Entry 9GMK (electron microscopy, 3.50 A resolution); this record covers chains D and L of the 11 polymer chains in the assembly.

Chain D:
Protein: Histone H2B type 1-J
Source organism: Homo sapiens
UniProt: P06899 (H2B1J_HUMAN); residues 0-125 here correspond to UniProt positions 1-126 (UniProt number = residue number + 1)
Chain sequence (126 residues; each row starts with the number of its first residue; numbering starts at 0):
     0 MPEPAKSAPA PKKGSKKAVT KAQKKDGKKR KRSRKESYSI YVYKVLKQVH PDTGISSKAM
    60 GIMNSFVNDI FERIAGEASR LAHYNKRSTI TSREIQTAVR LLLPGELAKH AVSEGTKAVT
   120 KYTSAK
Not modelled in the structure: 0-33
UniProt features mapped onto this chain:
  - modified residue: Pro-1 (N-acetylproline), Glu-2 (ADP-ribosyl glutamic acid), Lys-5 (N6-(2-hydroxyisobutyryl)lysine), Ser-6 (ADP-ribosylserine), Lys-11 (N6-(beta-hydroxybutyryl)lysine), Lys-12 (N6-(2-hydroxyisobutyryl)lysine), Ser-14 (Phosphoserine), Lys-15 (N6-acetyllysine), Lys-16 (N6-(beta-hydroxybutyryl)lysine), Lys-20 (N6-(2-hydroxyisobutyryl)lysine), Lys-23 (N6-(2-hydroxyisobutyryl)lysine), Lys-24 (N6-(2-hydroxyisobutyryl)lysine), Lys-34 (N6-(2-hydroxyisobutyryl)lysine), Glu-35 (PolyADP-ribosyl glutamic acid), Ser-36 (Phosphoserine), Lys-43 (N6-(2-hydroxyisobutyryl)lysine), Lys-46 (N6-(2-hydroxyisobutyryl)lysine), Lys-57 (N6,N6-dimethyllysine), Arg-79 (Dimethylated arginine), Lys-85 (N6,N6,N6-trimethyllysine) and 6 more in UniProt
  - glycosylation: Ser-112 (O-linked (GlcNAc) serine)
  - cross-link (Glycyl lysine isopeptide (Lys-Gly)): Lys-5 (interchain with G-Cter in SUMO2), Lys-20 (interchain with G-Cter in SUMO2), Lys-34 (interchain with G-Cter in ubiquitin), Lys-120 (interchain with G-Cter in ubiquitin)

Chain L:
Molecule: 148-nt DNA strand
Sequence (148 nucleotides; each row starts with the number of its first residue):
    25 AGAATCCCGG TGCCGAGGCC GCTCAATTGG TCGTAGACAG CTCTAGCACC GCTTAAACGC
    85 ACGTACGCGC TGTCCCCCGC GTTTTAACCG CCAAGGGGAT TACTCCCTAG TCTCCAGGCA
   145 CGTGTCAGAT ATATACAATT TTTTTTTT

Interface between chain D and chain L:
Contacting residue pairs (10):
  Tyr-42(D) with DG41(L), hydrogen bond to the phosphate
  Ile-54(D) with DA40(L), phosphate contact; DG41(L), hydrogen bond to the phosphate
  Ser-55(D) with DA40(L), hydrogen bond to the phosphate
  Ser-56(D) with DA40(L), hydrogen bond to the phosphate
  Arg-86(D) with DG60(L), sugar contact; DA61(L), salt bridge to the phosphate
  Ser-87(D) with DG60(L), phosphate contact
  Thr-88(D) with DA59(L), phosphate contact; DG60(L), hydrogen bond to the phosphate
Other interface residues (no listed pair), chain D (8 interface residues in all): Gly-53
Other interface residues (no listed pair), chain L (6 interface residues in all): DG42

In short:
8 residues of chain D and 6 residues of chain L are in contact; the contacts include 5 hydrogen bonds and 1
salt bridge. Polar pairs include Tyr-42(D)/DG41(L), Ile-54(D)/DG41(L) and Ser-55(D)/DA40(L).
Chain D is Histone H2B type 1-J (Homo sapiens) and chain L is a 148-nt DNA strand; the structure,
SIRT7:H3K18DTU nucleosome complex, was determined by electron microscopy together with 9GMR from the same
study.
